Entry 6MUV (electron microscopy, 3.80 A resolution); this record covers chains S and T of the 42 polymer chains in the assembly.

[Chain S]
Name: 20S proteasome alpha-5 subunit
Organism: Plasmodium falciparum (isolate 3D7)
Notes: EC 3.4.25.1
UniProtKB: Q8IBI3 (Q8IBI3_PLAF7); residues 1-256 here = UniProt positions 1-256
Chain sequence (256 residues; row label = number of the first residue in the row):
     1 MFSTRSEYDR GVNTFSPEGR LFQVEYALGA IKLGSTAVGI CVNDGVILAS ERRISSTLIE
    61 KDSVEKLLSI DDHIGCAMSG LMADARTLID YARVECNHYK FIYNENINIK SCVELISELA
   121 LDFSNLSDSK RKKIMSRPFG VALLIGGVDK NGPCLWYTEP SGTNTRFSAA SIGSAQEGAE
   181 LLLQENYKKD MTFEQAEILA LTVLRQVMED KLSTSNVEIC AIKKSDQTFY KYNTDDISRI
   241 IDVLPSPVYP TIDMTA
Disordered / not traced: 1-6, 124-135, 246-256

[Chain T]
Name: 20S proteasome alpha-6 subunit
Organism: Plasmodium falciparum (isolate 3D7)
Notes: EC 3.4.25.1
UniProtKB: Q8IK90 (Q8IK90_PLAF7); residue numbers follow UniProt; this construct covers 1-254
Chain sequence (254 residues; each row starts with the number of its first residue):
     1 MYRNLYDTDN IIYSPEGRLY QVEYASEAIK QGTCAVAIKS KDYVVVSGLK KCISKLSFPQ
    61 EKIFKIDDYI GISMSGITSD AKVLTKFMQN ECLSHKFLYN ENINIESLVR SVADKYQKNT
   121 QKSSKRAFGV GLMIAAYHNE PCIFETRPNG SYFEYDALSF GARSHASKTY LEKNLHLFEE
   181 CSLEELILHC LKALKCSLSS ESELTISNTA LAVVGKNHPW QEISSLQLEE YLSKVKMDAE
   241 QEQVEENVQN EANE
Disordered / not traced: 237-254

[Chain S / chain T interface]
Pairs across the interface (35):
  Tyr8(S) with Asn4(T); Asp7(T), hydrogen bond; Thr8(T)
  Asn13(S) with Ser124(T); Arg126(T)
  Thr14(S) with Gln21(T)
  Phe15(S) with Gln21(T), hydrogen bond (backbone-side chain); Tyr24(T), hydrophobic; Ala25(T), hydrophobic; Arg126(T); Ala127(T)
  Ser16(S) with Tyr24(T)
  Pro17(S) with Tyr24(T); Glu27(T)
  Glu18(S) with Glu27(T)
  Gly19(S) with Glu27(T), hydrogen bond (backbone-side chain); Ala28(T); Gln31(T)
  Glu114(S) with Lys82(T); Lys86(T), salt bridge
  Ser117(S) with Lys82(T), hydrogen bond
  Glu118(S) with Lys86(T), salt bridge
  Leu121(S) with Ser79(T)
  Ser161(S) with Ser79(T)
  Thr163(S) with Thr78(T)
  Asn164(S) with Lys82(T)
  Thr165(S) with Gln60(T)
  Arg166(S) with Ser57(T); Phe58(T), hydrogen bond (backbone-backbone)
  Phe167(S) with Ser57(T)
  Ser168(S) with Leu56(T), hydrogen bond (side chain-backbone)
  Ala169(S) with Leu56(T)
  Leu183(S) with Leu56(T), hydrophobic
  Gln184(S) with Leu56(T)
  Tyr187(S) with Leu56(T), hydrophobic
Interface residues without a listed pair, chain S (25 interface residues in all): Gly162, Glu180
Interface residues without a listed pair, chain T (25 interface residues in all): Ile53, Ser54, Lys55, Val83, Gly129

[Summary]
Chain S and chain T each contribute 25 residues to their interface, with 6 hydrogen bonds and 2 salt bridges.
Polar contacts include Glu114(S)-Lys86(T), Glu118(S)-Lys86(T) and Tyr8(S)-Asp7(T).
Chain S is 20S proteasome alpha-5 subunit and chain T is 20S proteasome alpha-6 subunit, both from Plasmodium
falciparum (isolate 3D7); the structure, The structure of the Plasmodium falciparum 20S proteasome in complex
with two PA28 activators, was determined by electron microscopy together with 6DFK, 6MUW and 6MUX from the
same study.
